PDB entry 6QAF | X-ray diffraction, 1.61 A resolution | chain A

# Chain A
Protein: Arginase-1
From: Homo sapiens
Notes: EC 3.5.3.1
UniProt: P05089 (ARGI1_HUMAN); residue numbers follow UniProt; this construct covers 1-322
Amino-acid sequence (342 residues; numbered -19 to 322; the number before each row is that of its first residue; numbers below 1 keep their minus sign (Met-19 is residue -19)):
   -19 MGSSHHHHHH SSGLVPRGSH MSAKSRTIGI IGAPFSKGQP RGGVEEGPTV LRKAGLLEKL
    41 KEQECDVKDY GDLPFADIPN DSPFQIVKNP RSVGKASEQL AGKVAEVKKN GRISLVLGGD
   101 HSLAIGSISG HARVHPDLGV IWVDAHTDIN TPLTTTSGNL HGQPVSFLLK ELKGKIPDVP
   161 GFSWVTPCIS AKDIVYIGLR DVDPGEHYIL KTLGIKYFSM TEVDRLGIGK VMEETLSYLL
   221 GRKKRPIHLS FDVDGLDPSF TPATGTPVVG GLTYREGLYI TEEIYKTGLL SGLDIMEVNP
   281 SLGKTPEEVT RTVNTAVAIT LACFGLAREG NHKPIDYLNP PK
Unresolved in the structure: -19 to 1, 320-322
Differences from the reference sequence: initiating methionine (-19); expression tag (-18 to 0)
Swiss-Prot annotation at these positions:
  - binding site (Mn(2+)): His101, Asp124, His126, Asp128, Asp232, Asp234
  - binding site (substrate): His126 to Asn130, Ser137 to Asn139, Asp183, Thr246, Glu277
  - modified residue: Lys17 (N6-succinyllysine), Ser62 (Phosphoserine), Ser72 (Phosphoserine), Lys75 (N6-succinyllysine), Ser163 (Phosphoserine), Ser217 (Phosphoserine)
  - natural variant: Ile11 (I11T: In ARGIN), Gly27 (G27D: In ARGIN), Gly74 (G74V: In ARGIN), Ala125 (A125V: In ARGIN), Thr134 (T134I: In ARGIN), Gly138 (G138V: In ARGIN), Arg180 (R180T: In ARGIN), Gly235 (G235R: In ARGIN), Arg308 (R308Q: In ARGIN)
Bound ions: Mn2+ site 1: His101, Asp124, Asp128, Asp232 (together with XC3); Mn2+ site 2: Asp124, His126, Asp232, Asp234 (together with XC3); Na+: Asp232, Asp234 (together with XC3)
Residues lining bound ligands: XC3 ([(E)-3-[(3S,4R)-4-azanyl-1-[(2S)-2-azanylpropanoyl]-4-carboxy-pyrrolidin-3-yl]prop-1-enyl]-tris(oxidanyl)boranium): His101, Asp124, His126, Asp128, Asn130, Thr135, Ser137, Asn139, His141, Gly142, Asp181, Asp183, Glu186, Asp232, Asp234, Thr246, Glu277
Reported in the primary citation:
  - binding site for XC3: His126, Asp181, Thr246

# Summary
Bound to chain A: compound XC3. The Mn2+ site 1 is built by His101, Asp124, Asp128 and Asp232. Asp124, His126,
Asp232 and Asp234 coordinate Mn2+ site 2. Curated annotation (UniProt) lists 6 Mn2+-binding residues and 11
substrate-binding residues. The paper reports a binding site for XC3 at His126, Asp181 and Thr246.
Chain A is Arginase-1 (Homo sapiens); the structure, Crystal structure of human Arginase-1 at pH 9.0 in
complex with CB-1158/INCB001158, was determined by X-ray diffraction, deposited together with 6Q92 and 6Q9P.
